PDB entry 1SFC | X-ray diffraction, 2.40 A resolution | chains A and D of the 4 polymer chains in the assembly

# Chain A
Molecule: Protein (synaptobrevin 2)
Organism: Rattus norvegicus
Notes: fragment: proteolytically protected fragment
UniProtKB: P63045 (VAMP2_RAT); residues 1-96 here = UniProt positions 1-96
Chain sequence (96 residues; numbered 1 to 96; the number before each row is that of its first residue):
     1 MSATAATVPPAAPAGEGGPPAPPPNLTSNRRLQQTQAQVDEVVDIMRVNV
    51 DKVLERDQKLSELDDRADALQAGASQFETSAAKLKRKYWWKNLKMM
Disordered / not traced: 1-24, 94-96
Bound ions: Sr2+ site 1: D68 (shared with 3 residues of chain I); Sr2+ site 2: S75, E78, T79 (shared with 1 residue of chain I)
UniProt features mapped onto this chain:
  - region: N92 to M96 (Required for interaction with SEPT8)
  - site ((Microbial infection) Cleavage): Q58, K59, K59, L60, R66, A67, Q76, F77, A81, A82
  - modified residue: S2 (N-acetylserine)
From the paper describing this entry:
  - conformationally variable residues (side-chain flip): Y88, W89, W90

# Chain D
Molecule: Protein (snap-25B)
Organism: Rattus norvegicus
Notes: fragment: proteolytically protected fragment
UniProtKB: P60881 (SNP25_RAT); residue numbers follow UniProt; this construct covers 120-206
Chain sequence (87 residues; each row starts with the number of its first residue):
   120 VVDEREQMAISGGFIRRVTNDARENEMDENLEQVSGIIGNLRHMALDMGN
   170 EIDTQNRQIDRIMEKADSNKTRIDEANQRATKMLGSG
Disordered / not traced: 120-130, 205-206
UniProt features mapped onto this chain:
  - site ((Microbial infection) Cleavage): R180, I181, Q197, R198
  - modified residue: T138 (Phosphothreonine), S154 (Phosphoserine), S187 (Phosphoserine)

# Chain A / chain D interface
Residue-residue contacts (67):
  N25(A) with R136(D)
  T27(A) with I134(D); R135(D); R136(D), hydrogen bond (side chain-backbone)
  S28(A) with F133(D); I134(D); R135(D)
  N29(A) with F133(D); I134(D); R135(D), hydrogen bond (side chain-backbone)
  R31(A) with G131(D); G132(D); F133(D)
  L32(A) with F133(D), hydrogen bond (backbone-backbone); I134(D), hydrophobic
  T35(A) with F133(D); S154(D)
  Q38(A) with S154(D), hydrogen bond (side chain-backbone); I157(D)
  V39(A) with I157(D), hydrophobic
  E41(A) with R161(D), salt bridge
  V42(A) with L160(D); R161(D)
  I45(A) with A164(D), hydrophobic; L165(D), hydrophobic
  M46(A) with A164(D), hydrophobic
  N49(A) with A164(D), hydrogen bond (side chain-backbone); G168(D), hydrogen bond (side chain-backbone)
  K52(A) with G168(D); I171(D); D172(D), salt bridge; N175(D), hydrogen bond (backbone-side chain)
  V53(A) with I171(D), hydrophobic
  E55(A) with N175(D)
  R56(A) with Q174(D), hydrogen bond; N175(D)
  K59(A) with N175(D); I178(D); D179(D), salt bridge; M182(D)
  L60(A) with I178(D), hydrophobic
  E62(A) with M182(D)
  L63(A) with I181(D), hydrophobic; M182(D), hydrophobic
  R66(A) with M182(D); D186(D), salt bridge
  A69(A) with K189(D), hydrogen bond (backbone-side chain)
  L70(A) with A185(D); N188(D); K189(D); I192(D), hydrophobic
  G73(A) with I192(D); N196(D)
  A74(A) with I192(D)
  Q76(A) with N196(D)
  F77(A) with A195(D); N196(D), hydrogen bond (backbone-side chain)
  S80(A) with N196(D), hydrogen bond; A199(D); T200(D); L203(D)
  K83(A) with L203(D)
  L84(A) with A199(D); M202(D), hydrophobic; L203(D), hydrophobic
  K87(A) with M202(D)
  Y88(A) with M202(D)
Interface residues without a listed pair, chain A (35 interface residues in all): R30
Interface residues without a listed pair, chain D (38 interface residues in all): N139, L150, E151, G158, M167, D193
The authors on this interface:
  - residue pairs: R56(A)-Q174(D)

# Overview
Chain A and chain D form an interface of 35 and 38 residues respectively, with 11 hydrogen bonds and 4 salt
bridges. Among the polar pairs are E41(A)-R161(D), K52(A)-D172(D) and K59(A)-D179(D). The paper describes a
contact between R56(A) and Q174(D). The paper reports conformational variability at Y88(A), W89(A) and W90(A).
Here chain A is Protein (synaptobrevin 2) and chain D is Protein (snap-25B), both from Rattus norvegicus.
Entry 1SFC (Neuronal synaptic fusion complex) was determined by X-ray diffraction.
